Entry 1BDL (X-ray diffraction, 2.80 A resolution); this record covers chains A and B.

# Chain A (and B)
Protein: HIV-1 protease
Organism: Human immunodeficiency virus 1
Notes: EC 3.4.23.16; chain B of this document is another copy of the same molecule, construct and numbering; everything in this record applies to it too
UniProt: P04587 (POL_HV1B5); residues 1-99 here correspond to UniProt positions 69-167 (UniProt number = residue number + 68)
Sequence (99 residues; each row starts with the number of its first residue):
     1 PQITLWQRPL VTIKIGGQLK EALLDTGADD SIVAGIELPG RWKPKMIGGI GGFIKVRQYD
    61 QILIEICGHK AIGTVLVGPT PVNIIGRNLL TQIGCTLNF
Sequence notes: engineered mutation Ser31 (Thr99 in P04587), Ile32 (Val100 in P04587), Val33 (Leu101 in P04587), Ala34 (Glu102 in P04587), Gly35 (Glu103 in P04587), Ile36 (Met104 in P04587), Glu37 (Ser105 in P04587)
Ligand contacts:
  - IM1 ((2r,4s,5s,1's)-2-phenylmethyl-4-hydroxy-5-(tert-butoxycarbonyl)amino-6-phenyl hexanoyl-N-(1'-imidazo-2-yl)-2'-methylpropanamide), molecule 1: Arg8, Leu23, Asp25, Ile50, Pro81, Val82, Ile84
  - IM1, molecule 2: Gly27, Ala28, Asp29, Asp30, Lys45, Met46, Ile47, Gly48, Gly49, Ile50

# Chain A / chain B interface
Pairs across the interface (83):
  Pro1(A) - Leu97(B)
  Pro1(A) - Asn98(B)
  Pro1(A) - Phe99(B)  hydrogen bond (backbone-backbone)
  Gln2(A) - Thr96(B)
  Gln2(A) - Leu97(B)
  Gln2(A) - Asn98(B)
  Ile3(A) - Thr96(B)
  Ile3(A) - Leu97(B)  hydrogen bond (backbone-backbone)
  Thr4(A) - Thr96(B)
  Leu5(A) - Thr26(B)
  Leu5(A) - Arg87(B)  hydrogen bond (backbone-side chain)
  Leu5(A) - Leu90(B)  hydrophobic
  Leu5(A) - Thr91(B)  hydrogen bond (backbone-side chain)
  Leu5(A) - Cys95(B)
  Trp6(A) - Arg87(B)  hydrogen bond (backbone-side chain)
  Trp6(A) - Thr91(B)
  Gln7(A) - Arg87(B)
  Arg8(A) - Asp29(B)  salt bridge
  Arg8(A) - Arg87(B)
  Pro9(A) - Thr26(B)
  Leu23(A) - Gly27(B)
  Leu24(A) - Thr26(B)  hydrogen bond (backbone-side chain)
  Leu24(A) - Leu97(B)  hydrophobic
  Asp25(A) - Asp25(B)
  Asp25(A) - Thr26(B)
  Asp25(A) - Gly27(B)
  Thr26(A) - Leu5(B)
  Thr26(A) - Pro9(B)
  Thr26(A) - Leu24(B)  hydrogen bond (side chain-backbone)
  Thr26(A) - Asp25(B)
  Thr26(A) - Thr26(B)  hydrogen bond (side chain-backbone)
  Thr26(A) - Leu97(B)
  Gly27(A) - Leu23(B)
  Gly27(A) - Asp25(B)
  Asp29(A) - Arg8(B)  salt bridge
  Ile47(A) - Ile50(B)  hydrophobic
  Gly49(A) - Ile50(B)
  Gly49(A) - Pro81(B)
  Ile50(A) - Ile50(B)
  Ile50(A) - Ile54(B)  hydrophobic
  Ile50(A) - Thr80(B)
  Ile50(A) - Pro81(B)
  Gly51(A) - Gly51(B)
  Gly51(A) - Gly52(B)
  Gly51(A) - Pro81(B)
  Gly52(A) - Gly51(B)
  His69(A) - Phe99(B)
  Thr80(A) - Ile50(B)
  Pro81(A) - Gly49(B)
  Pro81(A) - Ile50(B)  hydrophobic
  Arg87(A) - Leu5(B)  hydrogen bond (side chain-backbone)
  Arg87(A) - Trp6(B)  hydrogen bond (side chain-backbone)
  Arg87(A) - Gln7(B)
  Arg87(A) - Arg8(B)
  Leu90(A) - Leu5(B)  hydrophobic
  Thr91(A) - Leu5(B)
  Thr91(A) - Trp6(B)
  Cys95(A) - Leu5(B)
  Cys95(A) - Leu97(B)  hydrophobic
  Cys95(A) - Asn98(B)
  Cys95(A) - Phe99(B)  hydrophobic
  Thr96(A) - Ile3(B)
  Thr96(A) - Thr96(B)
  Thr96(A) - Leu97(B)
  Thr96(A) - Asn98(B)  hydrogen bond (backbone-backbone)
  Leu97(A) - Gln2(B)
  Leu97(A) - Ile3(B)  hydrogen bond (backbone-backbone)
  Leu97(A) - Leu24(B)  hydrophobic
  Leu97(A) - Cys95(B)  hydrophobic
  Leu97(A) - Thr96(B)
  Leu97(A) - Leu97(B)  hydrophobic
  Asn98(A) - Pro1(B)
  Asn98(A) - Gln2(B)
  Asn98(A) - Gly94(B)
  Asn98(A) - Cys95(B)
  Asn98(A) - Thr96(B)  hydrogen bond (backbone-backbone)
  Asn98(A) - Asn98(B)
  Phe99(A) - Pro1(B)  hydrogen bond (backbone-backbone)
  Phe99(A) - Leu24(B)  hydrophobic
  Phe99(A) - Cys67(B)  hydrophobic
  Phe99(A) - His69(B)
  Phe99(A) - Ile93(B)  hydrophobic
  Phe99(A) - Gly94(B)
Other interface residues (no listed pair), chain A (36 interface residues in all): Val11, Ile54, Ile84, Ile93, Gly94
Other interface residues (no listed pair), chain B (35 interface residues in all): Thr4, Val82

# In short
36 residues of chain A and 35 residues of chain B are in contact; the contacts include 14 hydrogen bonds and 2
salt bridges. Polar pairs include Arg8(A)-Asp29(B), Leu5(A)-Arg87(B) and Leu5(A)-Thr91(B). Bound to chain A:
compound IM1.
Chain A and chain B are both HIV-1 protease (Human immunodeficiency virus 1); the structure, HIV-1 (2:31-37)
protease complexed with inhibitor SB203386, was determined by X-ray diffraction together with 1BDR and 1BDQ
from the same study.
